7YU8 - chains R and A of the 5 polymer chains in the assembly; structure by electron microscopy, 5.60 A resolution (low resolution: residue-level contacts below are approximate; hydrogen-bond / salt-bridge calls are withheld).

# Chain R
Protein: Lysophosphatidic acid receptor 1
From: Homo sapiens
Reference sequence: Q92633 (LPAR1_HUMAN); residues 2-364 here = UniProt positions 2-364
Sequence (379 residues; numbered -8 to 370; the number before each row is that of its first residue; numbers below 1 keep their minus sign (Asp-8 is residue -8)):
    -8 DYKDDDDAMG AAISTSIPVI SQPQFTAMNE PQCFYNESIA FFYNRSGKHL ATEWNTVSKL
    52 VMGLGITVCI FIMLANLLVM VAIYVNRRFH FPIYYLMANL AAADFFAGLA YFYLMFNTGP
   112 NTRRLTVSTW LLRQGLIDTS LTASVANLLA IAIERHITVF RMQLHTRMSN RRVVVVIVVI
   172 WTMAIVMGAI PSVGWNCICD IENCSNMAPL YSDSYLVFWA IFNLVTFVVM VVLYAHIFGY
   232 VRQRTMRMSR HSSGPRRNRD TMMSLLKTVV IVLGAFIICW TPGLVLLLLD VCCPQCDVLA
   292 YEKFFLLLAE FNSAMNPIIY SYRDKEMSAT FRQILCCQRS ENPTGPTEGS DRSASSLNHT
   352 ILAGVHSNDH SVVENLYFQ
Not modelled in the structure: -8 to 22, 240-250, 324-370
Differences from the reference sequence: expression tag (-8 to 1, 365-370)
Disulfide bonds: Cys24-Cys190, Cys188-Cys195, Cys284-Cys287
Small-molecule neighbours: K6L ([(2R)-2-[5-(2-hexylphenyl)pentanoylamino]-3-oxidanyl-propyl] dihydrogen phosphate): Tyr34, Lys39, Leu105, Asn108, Thr109, Gly110, Thr113, Arg124, Gln125, Asp129, Ala199, Tyr202, Leu207, Trp210, Gly274, Leu277, Leu278, Glu293, Lys294, Phe296, Leu297
Reported in the primary citation:
  - mutagenesis - Y34A, K39A, R124A: decreased signaling in response to K6L
  - mutagenesis - L278A, L297A: decreased binding to K6L
  - mutagenesis - W210A: abolished signaling in response to K6L
  - mutagenesis - W210A: unchanged expression

# Chain A
Protein: Guanine nucleotide-binding protein G(i) subunit alpha-1
From: Homo sapiens
Reference sequence: P63096 (GNAI1_HUMAN); numbering as in UniProt (aligned over 1-354)
Sequence (354 residues; numbered 1 to 354; the number before each row is that of its first residue):
     1 MGCTLSAEDK AAVERSKMID RNLREDGEKA AREVKLLLLG AGESGKSTIV KQMKIIHEAG
    61 YSEEECKQYK AVVYSNTIQS IIAIIRAMGR LKIDFGDSAR ADDARQLFVL AGAAEEGFMT
   121 AELAGVIKRL WKDSGVQACF NRSREYQLND SAAYYLNDLD RIAQPNYIPT QQDVLRTRVK
   181 TTGIVETHFT FKDLHFKMFD VGGQRSERKK WIHCFEGVTA IIFCVALSDY DLVLAEDEEM
   241 NRMHESMKLF DSICNNKWFT DTSIILFLNK KDLFEEKIKK SPLTICYPEY AGSNTYEEAA
   301 AYIQCQFEDL NKRKDTKEIY THFTCATDTK NVQFVFDAVT DVIIKNNLKD CGLF
Not modelled in the structure: 1-5, 55-181

# Interface between chain R and chain A
Contacting residue pairs (18; chain R residue first):
  Arg146(R) with Cys351(A); Gly352(A)
  Thr149(R) with Asp350(A); Cys351(A)
  Val150(R) with Cys351(A)
  Gln154(R) with Arg32(A)
  Leu155(R) with Ile343(A); Asn347(A); Asp350(A)
  Thr157(R) with Glu28(A)
  Thr236(R) with Asp341(A); Ile344(A)
  Thr252(R) with Leu348(A)
  Leu256(R) with Leu348(A); Leu353(A)
  Arg314(R) with Phe354(A)
  Asp315(R) with Phe354(A)
  Glu317(R) with Phe354(A)
Also at the interface, not in a pair above, chain R (20 interface residues in all): Tyr85, Arg152, Met153, Val232, Ser255, Thr259, Tyr311, Lys316
Also at the interface, not in a pair above, chain A (13 interface residues in all): Leu194

# Summary
20 residues of chain R and 13 residues of chain A are in contact. Bound to chain R: compound K6L. The paper
reports that Y34A, K39A and R124A of chain R reduce signaling in response to K6L; L278A and L297A of chain R
reduce binding to K6L.
Chain R is Lysophosphatidic acid receptor 1 and chain A is Guanine nucleotide-binding protein G(i) subunit
alpha-1, both from Homo sapiens; the structure, Human Lysophosphatidic Acid Receptor 1-Gi complex bound to
ONO-0740556, state4, was determined by electron microscopy together with 7YU3, 7YU4, 7YU5, 7YU6 and 7YU7 from
the same study.
